1M1K - chains A and D of the 30 polymer chains in the assembly; structure by X-ray diffraction, 3.20 A resolution.

# Chain A
Molecule: 23S RRNA
Source organism: Haloarcula marismortui
Sequence (2922 nucleotides; numbered 2 to 2923; the number before each row is that of its first residue):
     2 UUGGCUACUAUGCCAGCUGGUGGAUUGCUCGGCUCAGGCGCUGAUGAAGG
    52 ACGUGCCAAGCUGCGAUAAGCCAUGGGGAGCCGCACGGAGGCGAAGAACC
   102 AUGGAUUUCCGAAUGAGAAUCUCUCUAACAAUUGCUUCGCGCAAUGAGGA
   152 ACCCCGAGAACUGAAACAUCUCAGUAUCGGGAGGAACAGAAAACGCAAUG
   202 UGAUGUCGUUAGUAACCGCGAGUGAACGCGAUACAGCCCAAACCGAAGCC
   252 CUCACGGGCAAUGUGGUGUCAGGGCUACCUCUCAUCAGCCGACCGUCUCG
   302 ACGAAGUCUCUUGGAACAGAGCGUGAUACAGGGUGACAACCCCGUACUCG
   352 AGACCAGUACGACGUGCGGUAGUGCCAGAGUAGCGGGGGUUGGAUAUCCC
   402 UCGCGAAUAACGCAGGCAUCGACUGCGAAGGCUAAACACAACCUGAGACC
   452 GAUAGUGAACAAGUAGUGUGAACGAACGCUGCAAAGUACCCUCAGAAGGG
   502 AGGCGAAAUAGAGCAUGAAAUCAGUUGGCGAUCGAGCGACAGGGCAUACA
   552 AGGUCCCUCGACGAAUGACCGACGCGCGAGCGUCCAGUAAGACUCACGGG
   602 AAGCCGAUGUUCUGUCGUACGUUUUGAAAAACGAGCCAGGGAGUGUGUCU
   652 GCAUGGCAAGUCUAACCGGAGUAUCCGGGGAGGCACAGGGAAACCGACAU
   702 GGCCGCAGGGCUUUGCCCGAGGGCCGCCGUCUUCAAGGGCGGGGAGCCAU
   752 GUGGACACGACCCGAAUCCGGACGAUCUACGCAUGGACAAGAUGAAGCGU
   802 GCCGAAAGGCACGUGGAAGUCUGUUAGAGUUGGUGUCCUACAAUACCCUC
   852 UCGUGAUCUAUGUGUAGGGGUGAAAGGCCCAUCGAGUCCGGCAACAGCUG
   902 GUUCCAAUCGAAACAUGUCGAAGCAUGACCUCCGCCGAGGUAGUCUGUGA
   952 GGUAGAGCGACCGAUUGGUGUGUCCGCCUCCGAGAGGAGUCGGCACACCU
  1002 GUCAAACUCCAAACUUACAGACGCCGUUUGACGCGGGGAUUCCGGUGCGC
  1052 GGGGUAAGCCUGUGUACCAGGAGGGGAACAACCCAGAGAUAGGUUAAGGU
  1102 CCCCAAGUGUGGAUUAAGUGUAAUCCUCUGAAGGUGGUCUCGAGCCCUAG
  1152 ACAGCCGGGAGGUGAGCUUAGAAGCAGCUACCCUCUAAGAAAAGCGUAAC
  1202 AGCUUACCGGCCGAGGUUUGAGGCGCCCAAAAUGAUCGGGACUCAAAUCC
  1252 ACCACCGAGACCUGUCCGUACCACUCAUACUGGUAAUCGAGUAGAUUGGC
  1302 GCUCUAAUUGGAUGGAAGUAGGGGUGAAAACUCCUAUGGACCGAUUAGUG
  1352 ACGAAAAUCCUGGCCAUAGUAGCAGCGAUAGUCGGGUGAGAACCCCGACG
  1402 GCCUAAUGGAUAAGGGUUCCUCAGCACUGCUGAUCAGCUGAGGGUUAGCC
  1452 GGUCCUAAGUCAUACCGCAACUCGACUAUGACGAAAUGGGAAACGGGUUA
  1502 AUAUUCCCGUGCCACUAUGCAGUGAAAGUUGACGCCCUGGGGUCGAUCAC
  1552 GCUGGGCAUUCGCCCAGUCGAACCGUCCAACUCCGUGGAAGCCGUAAUGG
  1602 CAGGAAGCGGACGAACGGCGGCAUAGGGAAACGUGAUUCAACCUGGGGCC
  1652 CAUGAAAAGACGAGCAUAGUGUCCGUACCGAGAACCGACACAGGUGUCCA
  1702 UGGCGGCGAAAGCCAAGGCCUGUCGGGAGCAACCAACGUUAGGGAAUUCG
  1752 GCAAGUUAGUCCCGUACCUUCGGAAGAAGGGAUGCCUGCUCCGGAACGGA
  1802 GCAGGUCGCAGUGACUCGGAAGCUCGGACUGUCUAGUAACAACAUAGGUG
  1852 ACCGCAAAUCCGCAAGGACUCGUACGGUCACUGAAUCCUGCCCAGUGCAG
  1902 GUAUCUGAACACCUCGUACAAGAGGACGAAGGACCUGUCAACGGCGGGGG
  1952 UAACUAUGACCCUCUUAAGGUAGCGUAGUACCUUGCCGCAUCAGUAGCGG
  2002 CUUGCAUGAAUGGAUUAACCAGAGCUUCACUGUCCCAACGUUGGGCCCGG
  2052 UGAACUGUACAUUCCAGUGCGGAGUCUGGAGACACCCAGGGGGAAGCGAA
  2102 GACCCUAUGGAGCUUUACUGCAGGCUGUCGCUGAGACGUGGUCGCCGAUG
  2152 UGCAGCAUAGGUAGGAGACACUACACAGGUACCCGCGCUAGCGGGCCACC
  2202 GAGUCAACAGUGAAAUACUACCCGUCGGUGACUGCGACUCUCACUCCGGG
  2252 AGGAGGACACCGAUAGCCGGGCAGUUUGACUGGGGCGGUACGCGCUCGAA
  2302 AAGAUAUCGAGCGCGCCCUAUGGCUAUCUCAGCCGGGACAGAGACCCGGC
  2352 GAAGAGUGCAAGAGCAAAAGAUAGCUUGACAGUGUUCUUCCCAACGAGGA
  2402 ACGCUGACGCGAAAGCGUGGUCUAGCGAACCAAUUAGCCUGCUUGAUGCG
  2452 GGCAAUUGAUGACAGAAAAGCUACCCUAGGGAUAACAGAGUCGUCACUCG
  2502 CAAGAGCACAUAUCGACCGAGUGGCUUGCUACCUCGAUGUCGGUUCCCUC
  2552 CAUCCUGCCCGUGCAGAAGCGGGCAAGGGUGAGGUUGUUCGCCUAUUAAA
  2602 GGAGGUCGUGAGCUGGGUUUAGACCGUCGUGAGACAGGUCGGCUGCUAUC
  2652 UACUGGGUGUGUAAUGGUGUCUGACAAGAACGACCGUAUAGUACGAGAGG
  2702 AACUACGGUUGGUGGCCACUGGUGUACCGGUUGUUCGAGAGAGCACGUGC
  2752 CGGGUAGCCACGCCACACGGGGUAAGAGCUGAACGCAUCUAAGCUCGAAA
  2802 CCCACUUGGAAAAGAGACACCGCCGAGGUCCCGCGUACAAGACGCGGUCG
  2852 AUAGACUCGGGGUGUGCGCGUCGAGGUAACGAGACGUUAAGCCCACGAGC
  2902 ACUAACAGACCAAAGCCAUCAU
Unresolved in the structure: 2-9, 126-127, 715, 971-998, 1560, 1952-1963, 2137-2236, 2339-2343, 2665-2666, 2915-2923
Sequence notes: conflict C560 (U3155 in 3377779)
Ion coordination: Mg2+ site 1 near G28 (its only coordinating residue here); Na+ site 1 near C40 (its only coordinating residue here); Na+ site 2: G56, A59, A60, G61; Na+ site 3: G66, U108; Mg2+ site 2 near U115 (its only coordinating residue here); Na+ site 4: C141, G142; Na+ site 5 near U146 (its only coordinating residue here); Mg2+ site 3: C162, U2276; K+ site 1: C162, U163, U172; Mg2+ site 4: A165, A167, C168; Na+ site 6: A165, A166, A167; Mg2+ site 5: A166, G219; 63 more Na+ sites not listed; 98 more Mg2+ sites not listed; 1 more K+ sites not listed
Small-molecule neighbours: azithromycin (ZIT): C839, G2099, A2100, A2103, A2538, G2540, U2645, G2646

# Chain D
Molecule: Ribosomal protein L3
Source organism: Haloarcula marismortui
UniProt: P20279 (RL3_HALMA); aligned to UniProt positions 1-337 over residues 1-337 (the alignment contains insertions or deletions, so no single offset holds)
Amino-acid sequence (337 residues; each row starts with the number of its first residue):
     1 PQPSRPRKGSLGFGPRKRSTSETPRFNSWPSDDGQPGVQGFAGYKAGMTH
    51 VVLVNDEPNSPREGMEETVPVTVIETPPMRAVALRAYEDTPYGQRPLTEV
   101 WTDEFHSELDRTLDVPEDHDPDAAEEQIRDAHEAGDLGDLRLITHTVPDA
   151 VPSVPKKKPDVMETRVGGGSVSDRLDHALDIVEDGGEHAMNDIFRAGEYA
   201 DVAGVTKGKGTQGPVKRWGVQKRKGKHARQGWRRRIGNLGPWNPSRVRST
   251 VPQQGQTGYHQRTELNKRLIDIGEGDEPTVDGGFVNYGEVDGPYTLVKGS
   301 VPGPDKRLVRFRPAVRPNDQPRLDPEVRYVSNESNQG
Sequence notes: conflict Arg310 (Phe311 in P20279)
Ion coordination: Mg2+ site 1: Gln230 (shared with G836(A), U2615(A) of chain A); Na+ near Gln230 (its only coordinating residue here); Mg2+ site 2: Asn335 (shared with A2757(A) of chain A)

# Interface between chain A and chain D
Contacting residue pairs (339; chain A residue first):
  G834(A) - Arg229(D)  phosphate contact
  U835(A) - Lys226(D)  phosphate contact
  U835(A) - Arg229(D)  salt bridge to the phosphate
  U835(A) - Gln230(D)  hydrogen bond to the phosphate
  G836(A) - Arg229(D)  sugar contact
  G836(A) - Gln230(D)  phosphate contact
  U837(A) - Gln230(D)  phosphate contact
  U1234(A) - Asn243(D)  base contact
  U1234(A) - Pro244(D)  base contact
  U1234(A) - Arg246(D)  hydrogen bond to the base
  U1234(A) - Arg248(D)  sugar contact
  A1732(A) - Thr211(D)  hydrogen bond to the sugar
  A1732(A) - Gln212(D)  sugar contact
  A1733(A) - Thr211(D)  sugar contact
  A1733(A) - Gln212(D)  sugar contact
  A1733(A) - Gly213(D)  hydrogen bond to the phosphate
  A1733(A) - Gln254(D)  sugar contact
  C1734(A) - Gly213(D)  phosphate contact
  C1734(A) - Arg234(D)  salt bridge to the phosphate
  C1734(A) - Arg235(D)  hydrogen bond to the sugar
  C1735(A) - Gly231(D)  sugar contact
  C1735(A) - Trp232(D)  phosphate contact
  C1735(A) - Arg233(D)  hydrogen bond to the phosphate
  C1735(A) - Arg234(D)  hydrogen bond to the phosphate
  C1735(A) - Arg235(D)  salt bridge to the phosphate
  A1736(A) - Gly231(D)  phosphate contact
  A1736(A) - Arg233(D)  salt bridge to the phosphate
  C1750(A) - Lys226(D)  base contact
  G1751(A) - Lys226(D)  hydrogen bond to the base
  C1753(A) - Lys226(D)  base contact
  C1753(A) - Arg229(D)  hydrogen bond to the base
  A1754(A) - Arg229(D)  hydrogen bond to the sugar
  U2034(A) - Gly225(D)  hydrogen bond to the phosphate
  C2035(A) - Lys224(D)  phosphate contact
  C2035(A) - Gly225(D)  hydrogen bond to the phosphate
  C2036(A) - Lys224(D)  salt bridge to the phosphate
  C2037(A) - Lys224(D)  hydrogen bond to the phosphate
  A2038(A) - Gln221(D)  phosphate contact
  A2038(A) - Lys222(D)  hydrogen bond to the phosphate
  A2038(A) - Lys224(D)  salt bridge to the phosphate
  A2039(A) - Val215(D)  phosphate contact
  A2039(A) - Lys222(D)  phosphate contact
  A2039(A) - Arg234(D)  salt bridge to the phosphate
  C2065(A) - Ser245(D)  phosphate contact
  C2065(A) - Arg246(D)  hydrogen bond to the phosphate
  C2066(A) - Pro244(D)  phosphate contact
  C2066(A) - Arg246(D)  salt bridge to the phosphate
  G2090(A) - Gln253(D)  hydrogen bond to the base
  G2090(A) - Gln254(D)  sugar contact
  G2091(A) - Arg235(D)  salt bridge to the phosphate
  G2091(A) - Gln253(D)  hydrogen bond to the base
  G2092(A) - Trp232(D)  hydrogen bond to the phosphate
  G2092(A) - Arg235(D)  salt bridge to the phosphate
  G2092(A) - Leu239(D)  sugar contact
  G2093(A) - Asn238(D)  phosphate contact
  G2093(A) - Leu239(D)  hydrogen bond to the phosphate
  G2093(A) - Gly240(D)  sugar contact
  G2093(A) - Pro241(D)  hydrogen bond to the sugar
  G2093(A) - Trp242(D)  sugar contact
  G2093(A) - Pro244(D)  sugar contact
  G2093(A) - Ser245(D)  hydrogen bond to the base
  G2093(A) - Arg246(D)  hydrogen bond to the base
  G2093(A) - Val247(D)  base contact
  G2094(A) - Trp242(D)  sugar contact
  G2094(A) - Ser245(D)  sugar contact
  A2096(A) - Trp242(D)  sugar contact
  G2544(A) - Pro1(D)  phosphate contact
  G2544(A) - His227(D)  base contact
  U2545(A) - Gln2(D)  hydrogen bond to the phosphate
  U2546(A) - Gln2(D)  hydrogen bond to the base
  U2546(A) - Gln221(D)  sugar contact
  U2546(A) - Ile236(D)  sugar contact
  U2546(A) - Gly237(D)  hydrogen bond to the sugar
  U2546(A) - Asn238(D)  base contact
  C2547(A) - Gln2(D)  hydrogen bond to the base
  C2547(A) - Arg5(D)  salt bridge to the phosphate
  C2547(A) - Lys8(D)  phosphate contact
  C2547(A) - Val220(D)  phosphate contact
  C2547(A) - Gln221(D)  hydrogen bond to the phosphate
  C2547(A) - Ile236(D)  sugar contact
  C2547(A) - Asn238(D)  hydrogen bond to the base
  C2547(A) - Pro252(D)  phosphate contact
  C2548(A) - Arg5(D)  salt bridge to the phosphate
  C2548(A) - Arg7(D)  salt bridge to the phosphate
  C2548(A) - Lys8(D)  hydrogen bond to the phosphate
  C2548(A) - Pro241(D)  base contact
  C2548(A) - Arg248(D)  sugar contact
  C2548(A) - Thr250(D)  hydrogen bond to the sugar
  C2548(A) - Val251(D)  sugar contact
  C2548(A) - Pro252(D)  sugar contact
  C2549(A) - Arg7(D)  salt bridge to the phosphate
  C2549(A) - Arg248(D)  hydrogen bond to the sugar
  C2549(A) - Thr250(D)  sugar contact
  G2580(A) - Pro6(D)  phosphate contact
  U2581(A) - Ser4(D)  base contact
  U2581(A) - Arg5(D)  hydrogen bond to the phosphate
  U2581(A) - Pro6(D)  phosphate contact
  G2582(A) - Pro3(D)  phosphate contact
  G2582(A) - Ser4(D)  hydrogen bond to the phosphate
  A2583(A) - Pro3(D)  phosphate contact
  C2591(A) - Pro1(D)  phosphate contact
  G2606(A) - Pro241(D)  base contact
  G2606(A) - Asn243(D)  hydrogen bond to the sugar
  U2607(A) - Trp242(D)  stacking on the base
  U2607(A) - Asn243(D)  hydrogen bond to the phosphate
  G2609(A) - Asn238(D)  base contact
  G2609(A) - Gly240(D)  base contact
  G2609(A) - Pro241(D)  sugar contact
  G2609(A) - Trp242(D)  hydrogen bond to the sugar
  U2610(A) - Asn238(D)  sugar contact
  U2610(A) - Trp242(D)  phosphate contact
  G2613(A) - Arg223(D)  hydrogen bond to the sugar
  G2613(A) - Trp232(D)  sugar contact
  G2613(A) - Gly237(D)  base contact
  C2614(A) - Arg223(D)  hydrogen bond to the sugar
  C2614(A) - His227(D)  hydrogen bond to the sugar
  C2614(A) - Gln230(D)  phosphate contact
  C2614(A) - Trp232(D)  sugar contact
  U2615(A) - Lys226(D)  phosphate contact
  U2615(A) - His227(D)  sugar contact
  U2615(A) - Gln230(D)  phosphate contact
  G2616(A) - Lys226(D)  salt bridge to the phosphate
  A2653(A) - Arg246(D)  sugar contact
  A2653(A) - Val247(D)  hydrogen bond to the sugar
  C2654(A) - Val247(D)  sugar contact
  C2654(A) - Arg248(D)  hydrogen bond to the sugar
  C2654(A) - Ser249(D)  phosphate contact
  C2654(A) - Gln253(D)  hydrogen bond to the base
  U2655(A) - Arg217(D)  hydrogen bond to the sugar
  U2655(A) - Ser249(D)  phosphate contact
  U2655(A) - Gln253(D)  hydrogen bond to the sugar
  U2655(A) - Gln254(D)  hydrogen bond to the sugar
  G2656(A) - Pro15(D)  phosphate contact
  G2656(A) - Arg16(D)  hydrogen bond to the phosphate
  G2656(A) - Lys17(D)  phosphate contact
  G2656(A) - Arg217(D)  salt bridge to the phosphate
  G2656(A) - Gly255(D)  sugar contact
  G2656(A) - Gln256(D)  hydrogen bond to the sugar
  G2657(A) - Lys17(D)  phosphate contact
  G2657(A) - Arg18(D)  hydrogen bond to the phosphate
  G2657(A) - Gln256(D)  sugar contact
  G2658(A) - Arg18(D)  salt bridge to the phosphate
  G2668(A) - Asp114(D)  hydrogen bond to the base
  U2669(A) - Thr112(D)  hydrogen bond to the sugar
  U2669(A) - Leu113(D)  sugar contact
  U2669(A) - Asp114(D)  sugar contact
  G2670(A) - Arg85(D)  base contact
  G2670(A) - Thr112(D)  sugar contact
  G2670(A) - Leu113(D)  sugar contact
  G2670(A) - Val161(D)  sugar contact
  U2671(A) - Arg25(D)  salt bridge to the phosphate
  U2671(A) - Arg85(D)  hydrogen bond to the base
  U2671(A) - Ile143(D)  sugar contact
  U2671(A) - Val161(D)  phosphate contact
  U2671(A) - Met162(D)  phosphate contact
  U2671(A) - Glu163(D)  hydrogen bond to the sugar
  C2672(A) - Arg25(D)  salt bridge to the phosphate
  C2672(A) - Arg85(D)  sugar contact
  C2672(A) - Tyr87(D)  hydrogen bond to the sugar
  C2672(A) - Pro96(D)  sugar contact
  C2672(A) - Arg141(D)  hydrogen bond to the phosphate
  C2672(A) - Met162(D)  phosphate contact
  C2672(A) - Glu163(D)  hydrogen bond to the phosphate
  U2673(A) - Tyr87(D)  sugar contact
  U2673(A) - Gln94(D)  hydrogen bond to the sugar
  U2673(A) - Arg141(D)  salt bridge to the phosphate
  G2674(A) - Tyr92(D)  sugar contact
  G2674(A) - Gly93(D)  phosphate contact
  G2674(A) - Gln94(D)  hydrogen bond to the phosphate
  A2678(A) - Leu11(D)  hydrogen bond to the sugar
  A2678(A) - Gly12(D)  base contact
  G2679(A) - Leu11(D)  sugar contact
  G2679(A) - Gly12(D)  sugar contact
  A2681(A) - Ser10(D)  hydrogen bond to the base
  C2682(A) - Arg316(D)  salt bridge to the phosphate
  C2707(A) - Asn59(D)  phosphate contact
  G2708(A) - Glu57(D)  phosphate contact
  G2708(A) - Asn59(D)  phosphate contact
  G2713(A) - Pro6(D)  sugar contact
  U2714(A) - Arg7(D)  phosphate contact
  U2714(A) - Lys8(D)  phosphate contact
  U2714(A) - Gly9(D)  hydrogen bond to the phosphate
  U2714(A) - Ser10(D)  hydrogen bond to the phosphate
  U2714(A) - Phe13(D)  sugar contact
  G2715(A) - Gly9(D)  phosphate contact
  G2715(A) - Ser10(D)  hydrogen bond to the phosphate
  G2715(A) - Phe13(D)  sugar contact
  G2715(A) - Arg16(D)  salt bridge to the phosphate
  G2715(A) - Arg262(D)  hydrogen bond to the phosphate
  G2715(A) - Glu264(D)  hydrogen bond to the base
  G2716(A) - Thr206(D)  sugar contact
  G2716(A) - Arg262(D)  salt bridge to the phosphate
  G2716(A) - Glu264(D)  sugar contact
  G2716(A) - Ser300(D)  hydrogen bond to the base
  G2716(A) - Pro302(D)  sugar contact
  C2717(A) - Lys45(D)  hydrogen bond to the phosphate
  C2717(A) - Met48(D)  sugar contact
  C2717(A) - Thr206(D)  phosphate contact
  C2717(A) - Lys207(D)  hydrogen bond to the phosphate
  C2717(A) - Ser300(D)  sugar contact
  C2717(A) - Val301(D)  sugar contact
  C2717(A) - Pro302(D)  sugar contact
  C2717(A) - Gly303(D)  hydrogen bond to the phosphate
  C2718(A) - Lys45(D)  salt bridge to the phosphate
  C2718(A) - Met48(D)  sugar contact
  C2718(A) - Lys207(D)  salt bridge to the phosphate
  A2719(A) - Met48(D)  sugar contact
  A2719(A) - Thr49(D)  hydrogen bond to the sugar
  A2719(A) - His50(D)  hydrogen bond to the sugar
  A2719(A) - Pro70(D)  base contact
  A2719(A) - Asn335(D)  sugar contact
  C2720(A) - Glu333(D)  phosphate contact
  U2756(A) - Gln336(D)  phosphate contact
  U2756(A) - Gly337(D)  hydrogen bond to the phosphate
  A2757(A) - Val285(D)  phosphate contact
  A2757(A) - Asn286(D)  sugar contact
  A2757(A) - Asn335(D)  phosphate contact
  A2757(A) - Gln336(D)  phosphate contact
  A2757(A) - Gly337(D)  hydrogen bond to the phosphate
  G2758(A) - Val285(D)  phosphate contact
  C2759(A) - Lys207(D)  salt bridge to the phosphate
  C2760(A) - Lys209(D)  salt bridge to the phosphate
  C2760(A) - Lys216(D)  salt bridge to the phosphate
  C2764(A) - Pro70(D)  sugar contact
  C2765(A) - Glu264(D)  base contact
  C2765(A) - Lys267(D)  hydrogen bond to the sugar
  C2765(A) - Lys298(D)  sugar contact
  C2765(A) - Gly299(D)  sugar contact
  C2765(A) - Ser300(D)  sugar contact
  A2766(A) - Leu265(D)  hydrogen bond to the sugar
  A2766(A) - Asn266(D)  sugar contact
  A2766(A) - Lys267(D)  sugar contact
  A2766(A) - Lys298(D)  salt bridge to the phosphate
  C2767(A) - Asn266(D)  hydrogen bond to the phosphate
  C2767(A) - Arg316(D)  hydrogen bond to the phosphate
  C2767(A) - Asn318(D)  hydrogen bond to the phosphate
  A2768(A) - Arg316(D)  hydrogen bond to the phosphate
  A2768(A) - Asn318(D)  hydrogen bond to the phosphate
  C2806(A) - Ser28(D)  hydrogen bond to the phosphate
  C2806(A) - Leu265(D)  sugar contact
  C2806(A) - Arg316(D)  sugar contact
  U2807(A) - Gly12(D)  base contact
  U2807(A) - Phe13(D)  sugar contact
  U2807(A) - Asn27(D)  hydrogen bond to the phosphate
  U2807(A) - Ser28(D)  hydrogen bond to the phosphate
  U2807(A) - Thr263(D)  phosphate contact
  U2807(A) - Arg312(D)  salt bridge to the phosphate
  U2808(A) - Gly12(D)  sugar contact
  U2808(A) - Phe13(D)  sugar contact
  U2808(A) - Gly14(D)  hydrogen bond to the sugar
  U2808(A) - Asn27(D)  hydrogen bond to the phosphate
  U2808(A) - Gln261(D)  hydrogen bond to the phosphate
  U2808(A) - Arg262(D)  phosphate contact
  U2808(A) - Thr263(D)  hydrogen bond to the phosphate
  G2809(A) - Gly14(D)  sugar contact
  G2809(A) - Pro15(D)  sugar contact
  G2809(A) - Lys17(D)  hydrogen bond to the phosphate
  G2809(A) - Gln261(D)  phosphate contact
  G2810(A) - Lys17(D)  salt bridge to the phosphate
  G2810(A) - Thr20(D)  hydrogen bond to the phosphate
  G2815(A) - Tyr92(D)  hydrogen bond to the base
  G2817(A) - Arg95(D)  hydrogen bond to the sugar
  A2818(A) - Arg95(D)  sugar contact
  A2818(A) - Pro96(D)  hydrogen bond to the sugar
  C2819(A) - Arg85(D)  hydrogen bond to the base
  C2819(A) - Pro96(D)  sugar contact
  C2819(A) - Leu97(D)  phosphate contact
  C2819(A) - Thr98(D)  phosphate contact
  C2819(A) - Glu99(D)  hydrogen bond to the sugar
  A2820(A) - Thr98(D)  phosphate contact
  A2820(A) - Glu99(D)  sugar contact
  A2820(A) - Trp101(D)  hydrogen bond to the sugar
  A2820(A) - His119(D)  phosphate contact
  C2821(A) - Asp114(D)  hydrogen bond to the sugar
  C2821(A) - Val115(D)  hydrogen bond to the sugar
  C2821(A) - Pro116(D)  sugar contact
  C2821(A) - Glu117(D)  phosphate contact
  C2821(A) - Asp118(D)  sugar contact
  C2821(A) - His119(D)  salt bridge to the phosphate
  C2822(A) - Asp114(D)  sugar contact
  C2822(A) - Val115(D)  sugar contact
  C2822(A) - Glu117(D)  hydrogen bond to the phosphate
  C2822(A) - Asp118(D)  hydrogen bond to the phosphate
  G2823(A) - Glu117(D)  phosphate contact
  A2827(A) - Asp114(D)  phosphate contact
  G2828(A) - Asp114(D)  phosphate contact
  U2837(A) - Glu22(D)  base contact
  U2837(A) - Val154(D)  base contact
  U2837(A) - Lys156(D)  base contact
  U2837(A) - Pro304(D)  sugar contact
  U2837(A) - Asp305(D)  sugar contact
  U2837(A) - Lys306(D)  hydrogen bond to the base
  U2837(A) - Arg307(D)  hydrogen bond to the base
  A2838(A) - Lys207(D)  phosphate contact
  A2838(A) - Gly208(D)  hydrogen bond to the phosphate
  A2838(A) - Tyr259(D)  sugar contact
  A2838(A) - Arg307(D)  salt bridge to the phosphate
  C2839(A) - Arg18(D)  sugar contact
  C2839(A) - Gly208(D)  phosphate contact
  C2839(A) - Lys209(D)  hydrogen bond to the phosphate
  C2839(A) - Gly210(D)  hydrogen bond to the phosphate
  C2839(A) - Gln256(D)  hydrogen bond to the phosphate
  A2840(A) - Gly210(D)  phosphate contact
  A2840(A) - Thr211(D)  hydrogen bond to the phosphate
  G2842(A) - Arg18(D)  hydrogen bond to the base
  A2843(A) - Arg18(D)  hydrogen bond to the base
  C2844(A) - Tyr259(D)  sugar contact
  C2846(A) - Pro155(D)  sugar contact
  C2846(A) - Lys156(D)  phosphate contact
  C2846(A) - Lys158(D)  salt bridge to the phosphate
  G2847(A) - Arg111(D)  salt bridge to the phosphate
  G2847(A) - Pro155(D)  sugar contact
  G2847(A) - Lys156(D)  phosphate contact
  G2847(A) - Lys157(D)  hydrogen bond to the phosphate
  G2847(A) - Lys158(D)  hydrogen bond to the phosphate
  G2848(A) - Arg111(D)  salt bridge to the phosphate
  G2848(A) - Lys157(D)  salt bridge to the phosphate
  G2851(A) - Lys157(D)  hydrogen bond to the phosphate
  A2852(A) - Lys157(D)  salt bridge to the phosphate
  U2853(A) - Pro155(D)  phosphate contact
  G2860(A) - Gly282(D)  hydrogen bond to the base
  G2860(A) - Gln336(D)  base contact
  G2861(A) - Asp281(D)  hydrogen bond to the sugar
  G2861(A) - Gly282(D)  sugar contact
  G2861(A) - Ser334(D)  hydrogen bond to the sugar
  G2861(A) - Gln336(D)  hydrogen bond to the base
  G2862(A) - Ser334(D)  phosphate contact
  G2862(A) - Gln336(D)  sugar contact
  G2862(A) - Gly337(D)  phosphate contact
  C2897(A) - Val285(D)  sugar contact
  C2897(A) - Asn286(D)  hydrogen bond to the phosphate
  C2897(A) - Gln336(D)  hydrogen bond to the base
  G2898(A) - Gly282(D)  sugar contact
  G2898(A) - Phe284(D)  sugar contact
  G2898(A) - Asn286(D)  phosphate contact
  G2898(A) - Tyr287(D)  sugar contact
  G2898(A) - Gly288(D)  phosphate contact
  G2898(A) - Glu289(D)  sugar contact
  A2899(A) - Glu289(D)  sugar contact
Other interface residues (no listed pair), chain A (125 interface residues in all): A2089, A2095, U2539, A2680, G2712, G2845, G2863
Other interface residues (no listed pair), chain D (149 interface residues in all): Ser19, Gln127, Ser153, Thr257, His260, Gly283, Arg310, Val315

# Summary
The interface between chain A and chain D involves 125 residues on one side and 149 on the other, with 116
hydrogen bonds, 38 salt bridges and 1 aromatic stacking contact. Polar contacts include U1234(A)-Arg246(D),
G1751(A)-Lys226(D) and C1753(A)-Arg229(D). Ligands of chain A: azithromycin.
Here chain A is 23S RRNA and chain D is Ribosomal protein L3, both from Haloarcula marismortui. Entry 1M1K
(Co-crystal structure of azithromycin bound to the 50S ribosomal subunit of Haloarcula marismortui) was
determined by X-ray diffraction, deposited together with 1K8A, 1K9M and 1KD1.
